4BMS - chains C and F of the 4 polymer chains in the assembly; structure by X-ray diffraction, 2.89 A resolution.

# Chain C (and F)
Molecule: Alclohol dehydrogenase/short-chain dehydrogenase
Organism: Ralstonia sp
Notes: EC 1.1.1.1; chain F of this document is another copy of the same molecule, construct and numbering; everything in this record applies to it too
UniProt: C0IR58 (C0IR58_9RALS); residue numbers follow UniProt; this construct covers 1-249
Chain sequence (249 residues; numbered 1 to 249; the number before each row is that of its first residue):
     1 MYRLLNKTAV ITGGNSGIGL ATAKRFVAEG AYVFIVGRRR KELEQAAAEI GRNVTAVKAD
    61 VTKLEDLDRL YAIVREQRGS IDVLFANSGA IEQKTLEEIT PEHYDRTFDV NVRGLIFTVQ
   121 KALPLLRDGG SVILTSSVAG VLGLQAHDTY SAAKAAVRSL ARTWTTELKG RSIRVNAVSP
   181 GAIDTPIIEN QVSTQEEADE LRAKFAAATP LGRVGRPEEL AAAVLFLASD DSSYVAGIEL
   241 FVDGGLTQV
Unresolved in the structure: 192 (chain F: fully traced)
Residues lining bound ligands: NADP (NAP; NADP nicotinamide-adenine-dinucleotide phosphate): Gly-13, Gly-14, Asn-15, Ser-16, Gly-17, Ile-18, Gly-37, Arg-38, Arg-39, Ala-59, Asp-60, Val-61, Thr-62, Asn-87, Ser-88, Gly-89, Val-110, Thr-135, Ser-136, Ser-137, Tyr-150, Lys-154, Pro-180, Gly-181, Ala-182, Ile-183, Thr-185, Pro-186, Ile-187
From the paper describing this entry:
  - conformationally variable residues (order/disorder transition): Thr-185 to Phe-205
  - catalytic residues: Tyr-150 (proposed by the authors, not directly observed)
  - binding site for NADP: Asn-15, Arg-38, Arg-39, Ser-137, Tyr-150
  - specificity-determining residues: Arg-38, Arg-39
  - catalytic residues: Ser-137 (citing earlier work)
  - specificity-determining residues: Gln-191 (from molecular simulation)

# Interface between chain C and chain F
Residue-residue contacts (68; chain C residue first):
  Met-1(C) / Met-1(F)
  Arg-3(C) / Arg-3(F)
  Arg-3(C) / Asp-231(F)  salt bridge
  Arg-25(C) / Asp-231(F)  salt bridge
  Arg-158(C) / Gln-248(F)  hydrogen bond
  Arg-162(C) / Gln-248(F)
  Arg-162(C) / Val-249(F)
  Thr-165(C) / Pro-210(F)
  Thr-165(C) / Val-249(F)
  Thr-166(C) / Val-249(F)  hydrogen bond (side chain-backbone)
  Lys-169(C) / Pro-210(F)
  Ala-182(C) / Tyr-234(F)
  Ile-183(C) / Tyr-234(F)  hydrophobic
  Thr-209(C) / Tyr-234(F)
  Pro-210(C) / Thr-165(F)
  Pro-210(C) / Lys-169(F)
  Leu-211(C) / Ser-233(F)
  Arg-213(C) / Ser-233(F)
  Arg-213(C) / Tyr-234(F)  hydrogen bond (backbone-side chain)
  Val-214(C) / Tyr-234(F)
  Gly-215(C) / Tyr-234(F)  hydrogen bond (backbone-side chain)
  Arg-216(C) / Ser-233(F)
  Glu-219(C) / Ser-233(F)  hydrogen bond
  Glu-219(C) / Tyr-234(F)
  Ala-222(C) / Asp-231(F)
  Ala-223(C) / Phe-226(F)  hydrophobic
  Ala-223(C) / Asp-231(F)
  Phe-226(C) / Ala-223(F)  hydrophobic
  Phe-226(C) / Phe-226(F)  hydrophobic
  Asp-231(C) / Arg-3(F)  salt bridge
  Asp-231(C) / Arg-25(F)  salt bridge
  Asp-231(C) / Glu-219(F)
  Asp-231(C) / Ala-222(F)
  Asp-231(C) / Ala-223(F)
  Ser-233(C) / Leu-211(F)
  Ser-233(C) / Arg-213(F)
  Ser-233(C) / Arg-216(F)
  Ser-233(C) / Glu-219(F)  hydrogen bond
  Tyr-234(C) / Ala-182(F)  hydrogen bond (side chain-backbone)
  Tyr-234(C) / Ile-183(F)  hydrophobic
  Tyr-234(C) / Arg-213(F)  hydrogen bond (side chain-backbone)
  Tyr-234(C) / Val-214(F)
  Tyr-234(C) / Gly-215(F)  hydrogen bond (side chain-backbone)
  Tyr-234(C) / Glu-219(F)
  Tyr-234(C) / Val-242(F)
  Tyr-234(C) / Asp-243(F)  hydrogen bond (backbone-backbone)
  Tyr-234(C) / Gly-244(F)  hydrogen bond (backbone-backbone)
  Val-235(C) / Phe-241(F)
  Ala-236(C) / Gly-245(F)
  Ala-236(C) / Gln-248(F)
  Gly-237(C) / Gln-248(F)
  Ile-238(C) / Leu-240(F)  hydrophobic
  Ile-238(C) / Phe-241(F)
  Ile-238(C) / Gln-248(F)
  Leu-240(C) / Ile-238(F)  hydrophobic
  Leu-240(C) / Leu-240(F)  hydrophobic
  Phe-241(C) / Ile-238(F)
  Val-242(C) / Tyr-234(F)
  Asp-243(C) / Tyr-234(F)  hydrogen bond (backbone-backbone)
  Gly-244(C) / Tyr-234(F)  hydrogen bond (backbone-backbone)
  Gly-245(C) / Ala-236(F)
  Gln-248(C) / Arg-158(F)  hydrogen bond
  Gln-248(C) / Arg-162(F)  hydrogen bond (backbone-side chain)
  Gln-248(C) / Ala-236(F)
  Gln-248(C) / Gly-237(F)
  Gln-248(C) / Ile-238(F)
  Val-249(C) / Arg-162(F)
  Val-249(C) / Thr-166(F)
Also at the interface, not in a pair above, chain C (38 interface residues in all): Leu-225, Glu-239
Also at the interface, not in a pair above, chain F (38 interface residues in all): Thr-209, Leu-225, Val-235, Glu-239

# Overview
The chain C/chain F interface involves 38 residues from each chain, with 15 hydrogen bonds and 4 salt bridges.
Polar pairs include Arg-3(C)/Asp-231(F), Arg-25(C)/Asp-231(F) and Arg-158(C)/Gln-248(F). Chain C binds NADP.
From the paper: catalytic residues Tyr-150(C) and Ser-137(C); a binding site for NADP at Asn-15(C), Arg-38(C)
and Arg-39(C) among others.
Both chains are Alclohol dehydrogenase/short-chain dehydrogenase (Ralstonia sp). Entry 4BMS (Short chain
alcohol dehydrogenase from Ralstonia sp. DSM 6428 in complex with NADPH) was determined by X-ray diffraction
together with 4BMN and 4BMV from the same study.
